Entry 6CTR (X-ray diffraction, 1.85 A resolution); this record covers chains D and A of the 4 polymer chains in the assembly.

== Chain D ==
Molecule: 5-nt DNA strand
Sequence (5 nucleotides; each row starts with the number of its first residue):
     1 GTCGG
Ion coordination: Na+: DC3 (shared with Lys60(A), Leu62(A), Val65(A) of chain A)

== Chain A ==
Name: DNA polymerase beta
Source organism: Homo sapiens
Notes: EC 2.7.7.7, 4.2.99.-
Reference sequence: P06746 (DPOLB_HUMAN); residues 1-335 here = UniProt positions 1-335
Chain sequence (335 residues; row label = number of the first residue in the row):
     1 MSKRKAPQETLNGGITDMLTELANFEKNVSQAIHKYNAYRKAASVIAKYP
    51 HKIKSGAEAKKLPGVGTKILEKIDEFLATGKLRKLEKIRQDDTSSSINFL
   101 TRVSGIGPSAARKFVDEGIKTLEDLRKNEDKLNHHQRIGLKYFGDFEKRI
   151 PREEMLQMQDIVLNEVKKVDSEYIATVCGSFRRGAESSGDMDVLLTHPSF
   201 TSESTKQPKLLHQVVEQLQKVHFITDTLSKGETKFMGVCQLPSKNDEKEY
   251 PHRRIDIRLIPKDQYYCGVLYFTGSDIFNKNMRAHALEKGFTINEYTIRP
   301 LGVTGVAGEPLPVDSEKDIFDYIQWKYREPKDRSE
Disordered / not traced: 1-9
Differences from the reference sequence: conflict Leu70 (Ala in P06746)
Ion coordination: Na+ site 1: Lys60, Leu62, Val65 (shared with DC3(D) of chain D); Na+ site 2: Thr101, Val103, Ile106 (shared with 1 residue of chain P); Na+ site 3: Asp190, Asp192, Asp256 (together with F3C, FF4); Mg2+: Asp190, Asp192 (together with F3C, FF4)
Small-molecule neighbours:
  - 2'-deoxycytidine-5'-monophosphate (DC): Ile174, Ala175, Thr176, Leu194, Thr196, Lys262, Tyr265, Tyr266
  - F3C / FF4: Arg149, Gly179, Ser180, Arg183, Ser188, Gly189, Asp190, Asp192, Tyr271, Phe272, Thr273, Gly274, Ser275, Asp276, Asn279
UniProt features mapped onto this chain:
  - region: Arg183 to Asp192 (DNA-binding)
  - active site: Lys72 (Nucleophile)
  - binding site (K(+)): Lys60, Leu62, Val65, Thr101, Val103, Ile106
  - binding site (Na(+)): Lys60, Leu62, Val65, Thr101, Val103, Ile106
  - binding site (dATP): Arg149, Ser180, Arg183, Gly189, Asp190
  - binding site (dCTP): Arg149, Ser180, Arg183, Gly189, Asp190
  - binding site (dGTP): Arg149, Ser180, Arg183, Gly189, Asp190, Asp192
  - binding site (dTTP): Arg149, Ser180, Arg183, Gly189, Asp190
  - binding site (Mg(2+)): Asp190, Asp192, Asp256
  - modified residue: Lys72 (N6-acetyllysine), Arg83 (Omega-N-methylarginine), Arg152 (Omega-N-methylarginine)
  - cross-link (Glycyl lysine isopeptide (Lys-Gly)): Lys41 (interchain with G-Cter in ubiquitin), Lys61 (interchain with G-Cter in ubiquitin), Lys81 (interchain with G-Cter in ubiquitin)
  - natural variant: Leu22 (L22P: Found in a gastric cancer sample; uncertain significance), Tyr39 (Y39C: Found in a gastric cancer sample; uncertain significance), Gly118 (G118V: Decreased DNA-directed DNA polymerase activity), Arg137 (R137Q: Decreased function in base-excision repair), Arg149 (R149I: Decreased DNA-directed DNA polymerase activity), Asp160 (D160N: Found in a gastric cancer sample; uncertain significance), Cys239 (C239R: Found in a gastric cancer sample; uncertain significance), Lys289 (K289M: Found in a colon cancer sample; uncertain significance), Asn294 (N294D: Found in a gastric cancer sample; uncertain significance), Glu295 (E295K: Found in a gastric cancer sample; uncertain significance)
  - mutagenesis: Phe25 (F25W: No effect on 5'-dRP lyase activity. Decreased ssDNA binding), His34 (H34G: Decreased 5'-dRP lyase activity. Decreased ssDNA binding), Lys35 (K35A: Decreased 5'-dRP lyase activity. Decreased ssDNA binding. Loss of 5'-dRP lyase activity; when associated with A-68 and A-72. Decreased ssDNA binding; when associated with A-68 and A-72 ...), Tyr39 (Y39F: No effect on 5'-dRP lyase activity; Y39Q: Abolishes DNA polymerase and 5'-dRP lyase activity), Lys41 (K41R: Abolishes ubiquitination; when associated with R-61 and R-81), Lys60 (K60A: Decreased 5'-dRP lyase activity. Decreased ssDNA binding), Lys61 (K61R: Abolishes ubiquitination; when associated with R-41 and R-81), Lys68 (K68A: No effect on 5'-dRP lyase activity. Decreased ssDNA binding. Loss of 5'-dRP lyase activity; when associated with A-35 and A-72. Decreased ssDNA binding; when associated with A-35 and A-72 ...), Glu71 (E71Q: No effect on 5'-dRP lyase activity. No effect on structure shown by circular dichroism. No effect on ssDNA binding), Lys72 (K72A: Severely reduced 5'-dRP lyase activity. Does not affect ssDNA binding. Loss of 5'-dRP lyase activity; when associated with A-35 and A-68. Decreased ssDNA binding ...), Glu75 (E75A: Slightly decreased 5'-dRP lyase activity. Decreased ssDNA binding. No effect on structure shown by circular dichroism), Lys81 (K81R: Abolishes ubiquitination; when associated with R-41 and R-61), 5 further mutagenesis entries in UniProt
What the authors report for this chain:
  - binding site for the ligand F3C: Arg149, Ser180, Arg183
  - contacts within the chain: Arg182-Glu316

== Chain D / chain A interface ==
Pairs across the interface (17; chain D residue first):
  DG1(D) with His34(A), base contact; Lys35(A), salt bridge to the phosphate; Ala38(A), base contact; Tyr39(A), sugar contact; Lys68(A), salt bridge to the phosphate; Ile69(A), phosphate contact
  DT2(D) with Gly64(A), sugar contact; Val65(A), phosphate contact; Gly66(A), hydrogen bond to the phosphate; Thr67(A), phosphate contact; Lys68(A), hydrogen bond to the phosphate; Ile69(A), hydrogen bond to the phosphate
  DC3(D) with Leu62(A), phosphate contact; Pro63(A), phosphate contact; Gly64(A), hydrogen bond to the phosphate; Val65(A), phosphate contact; Gly66(A), phosphate contact
Also at the interface, not in a pair above, chain D (4 interface residues in all): DG4
Also at the interface, not in a pair above, chain A (15 interface residues in all): Glu26, Lys72, Glu288

== Overview ==
Chain D and chain A form an interface of 4 and 15 residues respectively; the contacts include 4 hydrogen bonds
and 2 salt bridges. Polar contacts include DT2(D)-Gly66(A), DT2(D)-Lys68(A) and DT2(D)-Ile69(A). From the
paper: a binding site for the ligand F3C at Arg149(A), Ser180(A) and Arg183(A); contacts within the chain
involving Arg182(A) and Glu316(A).
Chain D is a 5-nt DNA strand and chain A is DNA polymerase beta (Homo sapiens); the structure, Ternary complex
crystal structure of DNA polymerase Beta with a dideoxy terminated primer with CHF (R ..., was determined by
X-ray diffraction, deposited together with 6BEL, 6BEM, 6CR3, 6CR4, 6CR5, 6CR6 and 20 further entries.
